5Z3L - chains I and O of the 11 polymer chains in the assembly; structure by electron microscopy, 4.31 A resolution (low resolution: residue-level contacts below are approximate; hydrogen-bond / salt-bridge calls are withheld).

# Chain I
Molecule: 167-nt DNA strand
Sequence (167 nucleotides; each row starts with the number of its first residue):
     1 ATCGAGAATC CCGGTGCCGA GGCCGCTCAA TTGGTCGTAG ACAGCTCTAG CACCGCTTAA
    61 ACGCACGTAC GCGCTGTCCC CCGCGTTTTA ACCGCCAAGG GGATTACTCC CTAGTCTCCA
   121 GGCACGTGTC AGATATATAC ATCCTGAAGC TTGTCGAGAA GTACGAT
Disordered / not traced: 1, 148-167

# Chain O
Name: Transcription regulatory protein SNF2
Organism: Saccharomyces cerevisiae
Notes: EC 3.6.4.-
UniProtKB: P22082 (SNF2_YEAST); numbering as in UniProt (aligned over 666-1400)
Sequence (735 residues; each row starts with the number of its first residue):
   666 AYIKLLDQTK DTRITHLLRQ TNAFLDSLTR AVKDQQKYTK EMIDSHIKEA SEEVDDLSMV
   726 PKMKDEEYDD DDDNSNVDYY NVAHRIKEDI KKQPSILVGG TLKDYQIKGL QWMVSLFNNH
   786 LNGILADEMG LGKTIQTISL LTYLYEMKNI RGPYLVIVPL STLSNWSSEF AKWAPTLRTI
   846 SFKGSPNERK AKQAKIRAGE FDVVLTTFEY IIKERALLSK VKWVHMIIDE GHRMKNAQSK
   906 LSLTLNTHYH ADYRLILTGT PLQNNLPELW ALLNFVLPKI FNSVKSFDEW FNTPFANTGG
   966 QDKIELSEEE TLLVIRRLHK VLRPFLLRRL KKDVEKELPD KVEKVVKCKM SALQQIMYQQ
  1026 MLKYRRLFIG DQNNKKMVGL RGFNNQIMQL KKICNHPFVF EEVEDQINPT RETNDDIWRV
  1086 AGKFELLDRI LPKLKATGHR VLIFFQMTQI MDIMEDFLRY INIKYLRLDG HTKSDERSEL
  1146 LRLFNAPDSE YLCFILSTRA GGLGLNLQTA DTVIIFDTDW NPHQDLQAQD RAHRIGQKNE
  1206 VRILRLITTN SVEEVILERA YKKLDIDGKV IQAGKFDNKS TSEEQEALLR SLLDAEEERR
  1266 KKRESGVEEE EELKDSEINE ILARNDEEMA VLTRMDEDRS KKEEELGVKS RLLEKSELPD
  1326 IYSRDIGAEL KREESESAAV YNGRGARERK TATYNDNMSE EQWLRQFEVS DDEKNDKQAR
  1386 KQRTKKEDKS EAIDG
Disordered / not traced: 666-669, 691-742, 961-966, 1033-1046, 1270-1276, 1310-1313, 1321-1335, 1349-1400
Curated features (UniProtKB/Swiss-Prot):
  - motif: Asp-894 to His-897 (DEGH box)
  - binding site (ATP): Asp-792 to Thr-799
  - modified residue (Phosphoserine): Ser-716, Ser-1340

# Chain I / chain O interface
Pairs across the interface (20; chain I residue first):
  DG16(I) / Lys-885(O)
  DC17(I) / Arg-880(O)
  DC95(I) / Arg-898(O)
  DC95(I) / Asn-901(O)
  DC95(I) / Ser-904(O)
  DC95(I) / Lys-905(O)
  DC95(I) / Leu-906(O)
  DC96(I) / Arg-898(O)
  DC96(I) / Lys-900(O)
  DC96(I) / Asn-901(O)
  DC96(I) / Asn-1186(O)
  DA97(I) / Lys-900(O)
  DA97(I) / Asn-929(O)
  DA97(I) / Trp-1185(O)
  DA97(I) / Asn-1186(O)
  DA98(I) / Asn-929(O)
  DA98(I) / Trp-1185(O)
  DA98(I) / Arg-1224(O)
  DG99(I) / Gln-1051(O)
  DG99(I) / Arg-1224(O)
Interface residues without a listed pair, chain I (10 interface residues in all): DA90, DG94, DG101
Interface residues without a listed pair, chain O (19 interface residues in all): Ile-877, Met-899, Arg-1031, Asn-1049, Lys-1138, Arg-1164

# Overview
The interface between chain I and chain O involves 10 residues on one side and 19 on the other. From UniProt:
8 ATP-binding residues on chain O.
Here chain I is a 167-nt DNA strand and chain O is Transcription regulatory protein SNF2 (Saccharomyces
cerevisiae). Entry 5Z3L (Structure of Snf2-nucleosome complex in apo state) was determined by electron
microscopy, deposited together with 5Z3U, 5Z3V, 5Z3O, 6IY2 and 6IY3.
